7YTD - chains A and B of the 15 polymer chains in the assembly; structure by electron microscopy, 3.71 A resolution.

== Chain A (and B) ==
Name: Immunoglobulin heavy constant mu
Source organism: Homo sapiens
Notes: chain B of this document is another copy of the same molecule, construct and numbering; everything in this record applies to it too
UniProtKB: P01871 (IGHM_HUMAN); residues 345-575 here correspond to UniProt positions 222-452 (UniProt number = residue number - 123)
Chain sequence (231 residues; numbered 345 to 575; the number before each row is that of its first residue):
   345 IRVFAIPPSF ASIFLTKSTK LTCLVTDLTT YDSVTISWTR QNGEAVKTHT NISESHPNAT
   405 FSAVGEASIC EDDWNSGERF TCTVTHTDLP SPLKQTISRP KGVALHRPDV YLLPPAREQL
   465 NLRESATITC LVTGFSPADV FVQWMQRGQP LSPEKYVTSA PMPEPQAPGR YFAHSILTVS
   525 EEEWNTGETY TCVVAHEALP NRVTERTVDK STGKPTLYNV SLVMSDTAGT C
Disordered / not traced: 574-575 (chain B: 570-575)
Swiss-Prot annotation at these positions:
  - glycosylation (N-linked (GlcNAc...) asparagine): N395, N402
Disulfides: C367-C426, C474-C536

== Chain A / chain B interface ==
Residue-residue contacts - 52 pairs, chain A then chain B:
  Y455(A) - E462(B)
  Y455(A) - Q463(B)  hydrogen bond
  Y455(A) - L466(B)
  L457(A) - L457(B)  hydrophobic
  L457(A) - P458(B)
  L457(A) - A460(B)
  L457(A) - T473(B)
  P458(A) - L457(B)
  R461(A) - T556(B)  hydrogen bond (side chain-backbone)
  R461(A) - G557(B)
  E462(A) - V454(B)
  E462(A) - Y455(B)
  E462(A) - R550(B)  salt bridge
  Q463(A) - Y455(B)
  L466(A) - Y455(B)
  T471(A) - L475(B)
  T473(A) - L457(B)
  E498(A) - P509(B)
  V501(A) - P509(B)
  T502(A) - M506(B)
  S503(A) - H518(B)
  E508(A) - T522(B)
  P509(A) - E498(B)
  P509(A) - K499(B)
  P509(A) - V501(B)  hydrophobic
  Q510(A) - E498(B)
  F516(A) - V501(B)  hydrophobic
  F516(A) - I520(B)  hydrophobic
  H518(A) - H518(B)
  H518(A) - I520(B)
  I520(A) - F516(B)  hydrophobic
  T522(A) - Q510(B)  hydrogen bond (backbone-side chain)
  R550(A) - E462(B)
  K558(A) - R461(B)
  K558(A) - G557(B)
  P559(A) - P559(B)
  T560(A) - T560(B)  hydrogen bond (backbone-backbone)
  T560(A) - L561(B)
  L561(A) - L561(B)  hydrophobic
  Y562(A) - Y562(B)
  Y562(A) - N563(B)
  N563(A) - N563(B)
  V564(A) - N563(B)
  V564(A) - V564(B)
  V564(A) - S565(B)
  S565(A) - S565(B)
  L566(A) - S565(B)
  L566(A) - L566(B)  hydrophobic
  V567(A) - V567(B)  hydrophobic
  M568(A) - V567(B)
  M568(A) - M568(B)  hydrophobic
  S569(A) - S569(B)
Interface residues without a listed pair, chain A (38 interface residues in all): L456, A460, L475, K499, D570
Interface residues without a listed pair, chain B (37 interface residues in all): P459, T471

== Summary ==
38 residues of chain A and 37 residues of chain B are in contact; the contacts include 4 hydrogen bonds and 1
salt bridge. Polar pairs include E462(A)-R550(B), Y455(A)-Q463(B) and R461(A)-T556(B).
Chain A and chain B are both Immunoglobulin heavy constant mu (Homo sapiens); the structure, Cryo-EM structure
of four human FcmR bound to IgM-Fc/J, was determined by electron microscopy (same publication as 7YSG, 7YTC
and 7YTE).
